PDB entry 3PCS | X-ray diffraction, 2.86 A resolution | chains A and E

Chain A:
Protein: EspG
From: Escherichia coli
UniProt: Q7DB50 (Q7DB50_ECO57); numbering as in UniProt (aligned over 42-398)
Amino-acid sequence (357 residues; numbered 42 to 398; the number before each row is that of its first residue):
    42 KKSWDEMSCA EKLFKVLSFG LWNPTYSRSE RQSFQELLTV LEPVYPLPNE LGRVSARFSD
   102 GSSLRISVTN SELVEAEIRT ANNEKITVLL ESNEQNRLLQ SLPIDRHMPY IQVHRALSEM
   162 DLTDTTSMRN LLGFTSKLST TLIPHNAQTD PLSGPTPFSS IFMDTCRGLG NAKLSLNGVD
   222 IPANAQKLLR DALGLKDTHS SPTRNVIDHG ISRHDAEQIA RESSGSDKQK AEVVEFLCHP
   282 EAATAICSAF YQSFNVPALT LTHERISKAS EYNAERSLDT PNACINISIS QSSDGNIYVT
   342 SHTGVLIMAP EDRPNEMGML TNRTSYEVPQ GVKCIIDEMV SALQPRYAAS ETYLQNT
Not modelled in the structure: 159-162, 319-320, 398

Chain E:
Protein: Serine/threonine-protein kinase PAK 2
From: Homo sapiens
Notes: EC 2.7.11.1
UniProt: Q13177 (PAK2_HUMAN); residue numbers follow UniProt; this construct covers 121-136
Amino-acid sequence (16 residues; row label = number of the first residue in the row):
   121 QAVLDVLKFY DSNTVK
Not modelled in the structure: 121, 136
Curated features (UniProtKB/Swiss-Prot):
  - modified residue: K128 (N6-acetyllysine), T134 (Phosphothreonine)

Interface between chain A and chain E:
Contacting residue pairs - 26 pairs, chain A then chain E:
  T166(A) - Y130(E)
  R170(A) - Y130(E)
  G211(A) - S132(E)  hydrogen bond (backbone-side chain)
  N212(A) - Y130(E)
  N212(A) - D131(E)  hydrogen bond
  N212(A) - S132(E)  hydrogen bond
  Q293(A) - L124(E)
  Q293(A) - F129(E)
  S294(A) - L124(E)
  V297(A) - L124(E)  hydrophobic
  L300(A) - V123(E)  hydrophobic
  H304(A) - V123(E)
  I307(A) - V126(E)
  S308(A) - V126(E)
  S311(A) - K128(E)
  P322(A) - K128(E)
  P322(A) - Y130(E)  hydrophobic
  N323(A) - V126(E)
  N323(A) - L127(E)
  N323(A) - K128(E)  hydrogen bond (backbone-backbone)
  A324(A) - K128(E)  hydrogen bond (backbone-backbone)
  A324(A) - F129(E)
  A324(A) - Y130(E)  hydrogen bond (backbone-backbone)
  I326(A) - F129(E)  hydrophobic
  T344(A) - F129(E)
  V346(A) - L127(E)  hydrophobic
Other interface residues (no listed pair), chain A (21 interface residues in all): N296, T321, C325

In short:
21 residues of chain A face 9 of chain E across their interface, with 6 hydrogen bonds. Among the polar pairs
are G211(A)-S132(E), N212(A)-D131(E) and N212(A)-S132(E).
Chain A is EspG (Escherichia coli) and chain E is Serine/threonine-protein kinase PAK 2 (Homo sapiens); the
structure, Structure of EspG-PAK2 autoinhibitory Ialpha3 helix complex, was determined by X-ray diffraction
(same publication as 3PCR).
